Entry 3C9K (electron microscopy, 20.00 A resolution (very low resolution: no residue pairs are listed; an interface is given only as per-side residue counts)); this record covers chains B and D of the 8 polymer chains in the assembly.

[Chain B]
Name: Histone H2B 7
Source organism: Gallus gallus
Reference sequence: P0C1H5 (H2B7_CHICK); residues 1-125 here correspond to UniProt positions 2-126 (UniProt number = residue number + 1)
Chain sequence (125 residues; row label = number of the first residue in the row):
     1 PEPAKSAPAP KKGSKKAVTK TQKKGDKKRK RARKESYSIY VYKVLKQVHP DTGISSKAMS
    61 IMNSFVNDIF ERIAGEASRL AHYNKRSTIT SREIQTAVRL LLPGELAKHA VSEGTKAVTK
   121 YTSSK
Disordered / not traced: 1-35
Curated features (UniProtKB/Swiss-Prot):
  - modified residue: Lys5 (N6-acetyllysine), Lys12 (N6-acetyllysine), Ser14 (Phosphoserine), Lys15 (N6-acetyllysine), Lys20 (N6-acetyllysine)
  - glycosylation: Ser112 (O-linked (GlcNAc) serine)
  - cross-link: Lys120 (Glycyl lysine isopeptide (Lys-Gly) (interchain with G-Cter in ubiquitin))

[Chain D]
Name: Histone H4
Source organism: Gallus gallus
Reference sequence: P62801 (H4_CHICK); residues 1-102 here correspond to UniProt positions 2-103 (UniProt number = residue number + 1)
Chain sequence (102 residues; each row starts with the number of its first residue):
     1 SGRGKGGKGL GKGGAKRHRK VLRDNIQGIT KPAIRRLARR GGVKRISGLI YEETRGVLKV
    61 FLENVIRDAV TYTEHAKRKT VTAMDVVYAL KRQGRTLYGF GG
Disordered / not traced: 1-24
Curated features (UniProtKB/Swiss-Prot):
  - DNA-binding region: Lys16 to Lys20
  - modified residue: Ser1 (N-acetylserine), Arg3 (Asymmetric dimethylarginine), Lys5 (N6-(2-hydroxyisobutyryl)lysine), Lys8 (N6-(2-hydroxyisobutyryl)lysine), Lys12 (N6-(2-hydroxyisobutyryl)lysine), Lys16 (N6-(2-hydroxyisobutyryl)lysine), Lys20 (N6,N6,N6-trimethyllysine), Lys31 (N6-(2-hydroxyisobutyryl)lysine), Lys44 (N6-(2-hydroxyisobutyryl)lysine), Ser47 (Phosphoserine), Tyr51 (Phosphotyrosine), Lys59 (N6-(2-hydroxyisobutyryl)lysine), Lys77 (N6-(2-hydroxyisobutyryl)lysine), Lys79 (N6-(2-hydroxyisobutyryl)lysine), Tyr88 (Phosphotyrosine), Lys91 (N6-(2-hydroxyisobutyryl)lysine)
  - cross-link (Glycyl lysine isopeptide (Lys-Gly)): Lys31 (interchain with G-Cter in UFM1), Lys91 (interchain with G-Cter in ubiquitin)

[Interface between chain B and chain D]
At this resolution (20 A) residue pairs are not listed: 9 residues of chain B and 8 of chain D lie at the interface.

[Summary]
9 residues of chain B and 8 residues of chain D are in contact. From UniProt: a DNA-binding region on chain D.
Chain B is Histone H2B 7 and chain D is Histone H4, both from Gallus gallus; the structure, Model of Histone
Octamer Tubular Crystals, was determined by electron microscopy.
